Entry 5ITP (X-ray diffraction, 1.85 A resolution); this record covers chain A.

Chain A:
Protein: Nopaline-binding periplasmic protein
From: Agrobacterium fabrum
UniProt: P35120 (NOCT_AGRFC); residues 26-283 here = UniProt positions 26-283
Amino-acid sequence (265 residues; numbered 25 to 289; the number before each row is that of its first residue):
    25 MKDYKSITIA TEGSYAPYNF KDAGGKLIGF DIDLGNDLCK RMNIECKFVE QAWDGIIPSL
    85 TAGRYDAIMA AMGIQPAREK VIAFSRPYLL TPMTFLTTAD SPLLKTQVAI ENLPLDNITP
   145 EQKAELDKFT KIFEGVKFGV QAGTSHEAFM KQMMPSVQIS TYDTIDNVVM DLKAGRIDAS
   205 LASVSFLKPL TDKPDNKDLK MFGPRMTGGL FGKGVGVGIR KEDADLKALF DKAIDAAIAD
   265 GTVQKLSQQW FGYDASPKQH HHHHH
Disordered / not traced: 25-27, 282-289
Differences from the reference sequence: initiating methionine (25); expression tag (284-289)
Ligand contacts: octopine (6DB): Glu36, Tyr39, Tyr42, Asn43, Trp77, Ala94, Ala95, Met96, Gly97, Arg102, Met117, Gln165, Thr168, Ser169, His170, Ala206, Ser207, Ser209, Phe210, Val239

Summary:
Ligands of chain A: octopine.
Chain A is Nopaline-binding periplasmic protein (Agrobacterium fabrum); the structure, Structure of the
periplasmic binding protein NocT from A.tumefaciens in complex with octopine, was determined by X-ray
diffraction together with 5ITO from the same study.
